8FNW - chains G and I of the 19 polymer chains in the assembly; structure by electron microscopy, 6.73 A resolution (low resolution: residue-level contacts below are approximate; hydrogen-bond / salt-bridge calls are withheld).

[Chain G (and I)]
Name: Adenosine deaminase
From: Escherichia coli
Notes: chain I of this document is another copy of the same molecule, construct and numbering; everything in this record applies to it too
Reference sequence: A0A8E2SFD7 (A0A8E2SFD7_ECOLX); numbering as in UniProt (aligned over 1-799)
Sequence (799 residues; row label = number of the first residue in the row):
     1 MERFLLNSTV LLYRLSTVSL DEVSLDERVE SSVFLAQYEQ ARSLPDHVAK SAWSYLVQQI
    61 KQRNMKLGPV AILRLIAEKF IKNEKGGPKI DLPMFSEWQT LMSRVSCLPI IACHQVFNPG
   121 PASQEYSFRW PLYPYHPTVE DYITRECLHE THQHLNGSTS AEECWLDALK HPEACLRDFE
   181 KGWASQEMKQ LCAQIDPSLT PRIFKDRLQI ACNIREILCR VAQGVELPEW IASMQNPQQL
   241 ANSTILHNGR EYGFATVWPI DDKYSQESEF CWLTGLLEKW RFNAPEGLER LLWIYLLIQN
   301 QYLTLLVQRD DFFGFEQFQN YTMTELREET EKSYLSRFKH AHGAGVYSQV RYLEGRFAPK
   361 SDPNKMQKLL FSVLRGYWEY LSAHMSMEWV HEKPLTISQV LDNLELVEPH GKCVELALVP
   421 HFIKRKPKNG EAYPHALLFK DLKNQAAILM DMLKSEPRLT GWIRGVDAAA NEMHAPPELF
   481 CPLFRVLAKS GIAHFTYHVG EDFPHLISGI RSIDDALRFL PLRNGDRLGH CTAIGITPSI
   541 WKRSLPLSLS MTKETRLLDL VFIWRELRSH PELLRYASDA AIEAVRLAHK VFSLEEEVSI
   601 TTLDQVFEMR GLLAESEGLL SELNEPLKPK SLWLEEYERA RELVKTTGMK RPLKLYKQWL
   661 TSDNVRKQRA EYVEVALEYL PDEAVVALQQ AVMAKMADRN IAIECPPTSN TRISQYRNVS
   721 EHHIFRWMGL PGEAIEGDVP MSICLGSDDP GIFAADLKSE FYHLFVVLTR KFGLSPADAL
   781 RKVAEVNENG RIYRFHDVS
Unresolved in the structure: 310-321, 620-630, 709-713, 799
Differences from the reference sequence: conflict Thr274 (Ile in A0A8E2SFD7)
Bound ions: Zn2+: His152, His154, His498, His530
What the authors report for this chain:
  - mutagenesis - H152A/H154A: abolished catalytic activity on ATP

[Chain G / chain I interface]
Residue-residue contacts (18):
  Pro409(G) with Tyr347(I)
  His410(G) with Tyr347(I)
  Arg464(G) with Lys85(I)
  Ala488(G) with Pro121(I)
  Lys489(G) with Pro119(I); Gly120(I); Pro121(I)
  Ser490(G) with Pro121(I)
  Gly491(G) with Pro121(I)
  Ala493(G) with Lys85(I)
  His494(G) with Lys85(I)
  Arg523(G) with Glu84(I)
  Asn524(G) with Tyr135(I)
  Arg791(G) with Asp141(I); Arg145(I)
  Ile792(G) with Asp141(I)
  Arg794(G) with Lys85(I)
  His796(G) with Lys85(I)
Also at the interface, not in a pair above, chain G (21 interface residues in all): Glu408, Pro457, Asn700, Tyr793, Asp797, Val798
Also at the interface, not in a pair above, chain I (15 interface residues in all): Leu92, Ser123, His136, Pro137, Thr138, Pro776

[Overview]
21 residues of chain G and 15 residues of chain I are in contact. His152(G), His154(G), His498(G) and
His530(G) coordinate Zn2+. The paper reports that H152A/H154A of chain G abolish catalytic activity on ATP.
Both chains are Adenosine deaminase (Escherichia coli). Entry 8FNW (Structure of RdrA-RdrB complex from
Escherichia coli RADAR defense system) was determined by electron microscopy, deposited together with 8FNT,
8FNU and 8FNV.
